4JLS - chains A and D of the 4 polymer chains in the assembly; structure by X-ray diffraction, 2.20 A resolution.

Chain A (and D):
Name: Xanthine phosphoribosyltransferase
Source organism: Escherichia coli
Notes: EC 2.4.2.22; chain D of this document is another copy of the same molecule, construct and numbering; everything in this record applies to it too
Reference sequence: H0Q6L9 (H0Q6L9_ECOLI); residues 1-152 here = UniProt positions 1-152
Sequence (152 residues; each row starts with the number of its first residue):
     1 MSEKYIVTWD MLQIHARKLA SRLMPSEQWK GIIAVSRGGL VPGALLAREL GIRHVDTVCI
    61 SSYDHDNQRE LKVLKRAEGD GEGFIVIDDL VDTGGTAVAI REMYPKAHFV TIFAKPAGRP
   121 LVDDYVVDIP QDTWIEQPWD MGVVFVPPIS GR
Unresolved in the structure: 1-2, 62-78 (chain D: 1-2, 63-79)
Residues lining bound ligands: 3ZE ({2-[(3S,4R)-3-(2-amino-6-oxo-1,6-dihydro-9H-purin-9-yl)-4-hydroxypyrrolidin-1-yl]-2-oxoethyl}phosphonic acid): L90, V91, D92, T93, G94, G95, T96, K115, T133, W134, I135

Interface between chain A and chain D:
Pairs across the interface (23; chain A residue first):
  E136(A) with F145(D)
  D140(A) with F145(D); V146(D), hydrogen bond (backbone-backbone)
  M141(A) with V143(D); V144(D); F145(D); V146(D)
  G142(A) with G142(D); V143(D); V144(D), hydrogen bond (backbone-backbone); V146(D)
  V143(A) with M141(D), hydrophobic; G142(D)
  V144(A) with M141(D); G142(D), hydrogen bond (backbone-backbone); V144(D), hydrophobic
  F145(A) with E136(D); D140(D); M141(D)
  V146(A) with D140(D), hydrogen bond (backbone-backbone); M141(D); G142(D); V144(D), hydrophobic
Interface residues without a listed pair, chain A (10 interface residues in all): I6, T8
Interface residues without a listed pair, chain D (9 interface residues in all): I6

Summary:
10 residues of chain A and 9 residues of chain D are in contact, with 4 hydrogen bonds. Backbone hydrogen
bonds pair D140(A)-V146(D) and G142(A)-V144(D). Chain A binds compound 3ZE.
Chain A and chain D are both Xanthine phosphoribosyltransferase (Escherichia coli); the structure, Crystal
Structure of E. coli XGPRT in complex with (3R,4S)-4-(Guanin-9-yl)-3-hydroxypyrrolidin-1-N-ylacetylphosphonic
acid, was determined by X-ray diffraction together with 4JIT from the same study.
